2C80 - chains A and B; structure by X-ray diffraction, 2.30 A resolution.

# Chain A (and B)
Name: Glutathione S-transferase 28 kDa
Source organism: Schistosoma haematobium
Notes: EC 2.5.1.18; chain B of this document is another copy of the same molecule, construct and numbering; everything in this record applies to it too
UniProt: P30113 (GST28_SCHBO); residues 1-211 here = UniProt positions 1-211
Sequence (211 residues; each row starts with the number of its first residue):
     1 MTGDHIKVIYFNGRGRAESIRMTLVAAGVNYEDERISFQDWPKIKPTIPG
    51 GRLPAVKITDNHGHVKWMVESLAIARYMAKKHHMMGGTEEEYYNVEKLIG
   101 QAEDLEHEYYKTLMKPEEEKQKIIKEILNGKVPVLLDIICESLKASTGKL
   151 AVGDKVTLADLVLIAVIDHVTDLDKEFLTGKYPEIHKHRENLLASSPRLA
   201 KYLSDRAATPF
Not modelled in the structure: 1-3
Residues lining bound ligands: S-hexylglutathione (GTX): Tyr-10, Phe-11, Gly-15, Arg-16, Trp-41, Lys-45, Gly-51, Arg-52, Leu-53, Pro-54, Glu-70, Ser-71, Tyr-109, Tyr-110, Leu-113, His-169, Phe-211
Swiss-Prot annotation at these positions:
  - binding site (glutathione): Tyr-10, Arg-16, Trp-41, Lys-45, Leu-53, Glu-70, Ser-71, Asp-104

# Interface between chain A and chain B
Pairs across the interface (46):
  Arg-52(A) with Asp-104(B), salt bridge; Leu-135(B); Ile-138(B)
  Lys-66(A) with Glu-90(B), salt bridge
  Met-68(A) with Tyr-93(B)
  Val-69(A) with Tyr-93(B), hydrogen bond (backbone-side chain); Lys-97(B)
  Glu-70(A) with Lys-97(B); Gly-100(B); Gln-101(B)
  Ala-73(A) with Tyr-93(B); Glu-96(B); Lys-97(B)
  Arg-76(A) with Arg-76(B); Tyr-92(B); Glu-96(B), salt bridge
  Tyr-77(A) with Glu-89(B); Tyr-93(B), hydrophobic
  Lys-80(A) with Glu-89(B); Tyr-92(B)
  Lys-81(A) with Glu-89(B), salt bridge
  Met-85(A) with Tyr-92(B)
  Glu-89(A) with Tyr-77(B); Lys-80(B); Lys-81(B)
  Glu-90(A) with Lys-66(B), salt bridge; Tyr-77(B), hydrogen bond
  Tyr-92(A) with Arg-76(B); Lys-80(B); Met-85(B)
  Tyr-93(A) with Met-68(B); Val-69(B), hydrogen bond (side chain-backbone); Ala-73(B); Tyr-77(B), hydrophobic
  Glu-96(A) with Ala-73(B); Arg-76(B), salt bridge
  Lys-97(A) with Val-69(B); Glu-70(B); Ala-73(B)
  Gly-100(A) with Glu-70(B)
  Gln-101(A) with Glu-70(B)
  Asp-104(A) with Arg-52(B), salt bridge
  His-107(A) with His-107(B)
  Lys-131(A) with Arg-52(B)
  Leu-135(A) with Arg-52(B)
  Ile-138(A) with Arg-52(B)
Interface residues without a listed pair, chain A (28 interface residues in all): Gly-50, Trp-67, Ile-74, Val-134
Interface residues without a listed pair, chain B (27 interface residues in all): Gly-50, Trp-67, Ile-74, Val-134

# Summary
Chain A and chain B form an interface of 28 and 27 residues respectively, with 3 hydrogen bonds and 7 salt
bridges. Polar pairs include Arg-52(A)/Asp-104(B), Lys-66(A)/Glu-90(B) and Arg-76(A)/Glu-96(B). Bound to chain
A: S-hexylglutathione. Curated annotation (UniProt) lists 8 glutathione-binding residues on chain A.
Chain A and chain B are both Glutathione S-transferase 28 kDa (Schistosoma haematobium); the structure,
Structure of Sh28GST in complex with S-hexyl Glutathione, was determined by X-ray diffraction, deposited
together with 2F8F, 2CA8, 2C8U, 2CAI and 2CAQ.
